Entry 4W7I (X-ray diffraction, 1.98 A resolution); this record covers chains A and B.

[Chain A (and B)]
Name: 4-deoxy-L-erythro-5-hexoseulose uronate reductase A1-R'
From: Sphingomonas sp. A1
Notes: engineered mutation(s): T16S, E17Q, N37H, S38G, H39R, V40K, D41A; chain B of this document is another copy of the same molecule, construct and numbering; everything in this record applies to it too
Sequence (258 residues; numbered 1 to 258; the number before each row is that of its first residue):
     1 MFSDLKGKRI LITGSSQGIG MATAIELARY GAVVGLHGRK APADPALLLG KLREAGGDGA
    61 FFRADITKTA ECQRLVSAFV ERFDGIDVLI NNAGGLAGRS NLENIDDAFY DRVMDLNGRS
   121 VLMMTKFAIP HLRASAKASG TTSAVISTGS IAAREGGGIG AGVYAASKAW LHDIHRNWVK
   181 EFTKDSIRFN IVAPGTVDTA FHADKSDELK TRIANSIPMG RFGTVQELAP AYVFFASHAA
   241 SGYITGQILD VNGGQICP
Disordered / not traced: 1, 199-209

[How chain A and chain B interact]
Contacting residue pairs (98; chain A residue first):
  Thr69(A) - Asp107(B)  hydrogen bond
  Asn101(A) - Glu181(B)
  Leu102(A) - Leu122(B)  hydrophobic
  Leu102(A) - Lys126(B)
  Leu102(A) - Ile129(B)  hydrophobic
  Leu102(A) - Trp178(B)
  Leu102(A) - Glu181(B)  hydrogen bond (backbone-side chain)
  Leu102(A) - Phe182(B)  hydrophobic
  Glu103(A) - Lys126(B)
  Glu103(A) - Ile129(B)
  Glu103(A) - Pro130(B)
  Glu103(A) - Arg133(B)  salt bridge
  Glu103(A) - Phe182(B)
  Ile105(A) - Leu122(B)  hydrophobic
  Ile105(A) - Met123(B)
  Ile105(A) - Lys126(B)  hydrogen bond (backbone-side chain)
  Asp106(A) - Met123(B)
  Asp107(A) - Thr69(B)  hydrogen bond
  Asp107(A) - Arg119(B)  salt bridge
  Asp107(A) - Met123(B)
  Tyr110(A) - Met114(B)  hydrogen bond (side chain-backbone)
  Tyr110(A) - Arg119(B)
  Tyr110(A) - Leu122(B)  hydrophobic
  Tyr110(A) - Trp170(B)  hydrophobic
  Asp111(A) - Arg119(B)  salt bridge
  Met114(A) - Tyr110(B)  hydrogen bond (backbone-side chain)
  Met114(A) - Trp170(B)  hydrogen bond
  Arg119(A) - Asp107(B)  salt bridge
  Arg119(A) - Tyr110(B)  hydrogen bond (backbone-side chain)
  Arg119(A) - Asp111(B)  salt bridge
  Leu122(A) - Leu102(B)  hydrophobic
  Leu122(A) - Ile105(B)  hydrophobic
  Leu122(A) - Tyr110(B)  hydrophobic
  Met123(A) - Ile105(B)
  Lys126(A) - Leu102(B)
  Lys126(A) - Glu103(B)
  Lys126(A) - Ile105(B)  hydrogen bond (side chain-backbone)
  Ile129(A) - Leu102(B)  hydrophobic
  Ile129(A) - Glu103(B)
  Pro130(A) - Glu103(B)
  Arg133(A) - Glu103(B)  salt bridge
  Ala152(A) - Asp173(B)
  Ala153(A) - Asp173(B)
  Ala153(A) - Arg176(B)
  Arg154(A) - Asp173(B)
  Arg154(A) - Arg176(B)  hydrogen bond (backbone-side chain)
  Glu155(A) - Asp173(B)
  Glu155(A) - Arg176(B)
  Glu155(A) - Lys180(B)  salt bridge
  Gly156(A) - Asp173(B)  hydrogen bond (backbone-side chain)
  Gly156(A) - Arg176(B)
  Gly156(A) - Asn177(B)
  Gly157(A) - Asn177(B)
  Gly157(A) - Lys180(B)  hydrogen bond (backbone-side chain)
  Gly158(A) - Asn177(B)
  Ile159(A) - Lys180(B)
  Ile159(A) - Glu181(B)
  Gly162(A) - Ile174(B)
  Gly162(A) - Asn177(B)
  Ala165(A) - Asp173(B)
  Ala166(A) - Trp170(B)
  Ala166(A) - Asp173(B)  hydrogen bond (backbone-side chain)
  Ala166(A) - Ile174(B)  hydrophobic
  Ser167(A) - Trp170(B)
  Ala169(A) - Ala169(B)
  Ala169(A) - Asp173(B)
  Trp170(A) - Tyr110(B)  hydrophobic
  Trp170(A) - Met114(B)  hydrogen bond
  Trp170(A) - Ala166(B)
  Trp170(A) - Ser167(B)
  Asp173(A) - Ala152(B)
  Asp173(A) - Ala153(B)
  Asp173(A) - Arg154(B)
  Asp173(A) - Glu155(B)
  Asp173(A) - Gly156(B)  hydrogen bond (side chain-backbone)
  Asp173(A) - Ala165(B)
  Asp173(A) - Ala166(B)  hydrogen bond (side chain-backbone)
  Asp173(A) - Ala169(B)
  Ile174(A) - Gly162(B)
  Ile174(A) - Ala166(B)  hydrophobic
  Arg176(A) - Ala153(B)
  Arg176(A) - Arg154(B)  hydrogen bond (side chain-backbone)
  Arg176(A) - Glu155(B)
  Arg176(A) - Gly156(B)
  Asn177(A) - Gly156(B)
  Asn177(A) - Gly157(B)
  Asn177(A) - Gly158(B)
  Asn177(A) - Ala161(B)
  Asn177(A) - Gly162(B)  hydrogen bond (side chain-backbone)
  Trp178(A) - Leu102(B)
  Lys180(A) - Glu155(B)  salt bridge
  Lys180(A) - Gly157(B)  hydrogen bond (side chain-backbone)
  Lys180(A) - Ile159(B)
  Glu181(A) - Asn101(B)
  Glu181(A) - Leu102(B)  hydrogen bond (side chain-backbone)
  Glu181(A) - Ile159(B)
  Phe182(A) - Leu102(B)  hydrophobic
  Phe182(A) - Glu103(B)
Interface residues without a listed pair, chain A (43 interface residues in all): Gly118, Thr125, Ala161, Val163
Interface residues without a listed pair, chain B (42 interface residues in all): Gly118, Thr125, Val163

[Overview]
Chain A and chain B form an interface of 43 and 42 residues respectively; the contacts include 20 hydrogen
bonds and 8 salt bridges. Among the polar pairs are Glu103(A)-Arg133(B), Asp107(A)-Arg119(B) and
Asp111(A)-Arg119(B).
Both chains are 4-deoxy-L-erythro-5-hexoseulose uronate reductase A1-R' (Sphingomonas sp. A1). Entry 4W7I
(Crystal structure of DEH reductase A1-R' mutant) was determined by X-ray diffraction together with 4W7H, 4TKL
and 4TKM from the same study.
